PDB entry 8YQZ | electron microscopy, 2.78 A resolution | chains B and E of the 10 polymer chains in the assembly

Chain B:
Protein: DNA-directed RNA polymerase subunit beta
Source organism: African swine fever virus
Notes: EC 2.7.7.6
Reference sequence: A0A2X0RU95 (A0A2X0RU95_ASF); numbering as in UniProt (aligned over 1-1242)
Sequence (1242 residues; numbered 1 to 1242; the number before each row is that of its first residue):
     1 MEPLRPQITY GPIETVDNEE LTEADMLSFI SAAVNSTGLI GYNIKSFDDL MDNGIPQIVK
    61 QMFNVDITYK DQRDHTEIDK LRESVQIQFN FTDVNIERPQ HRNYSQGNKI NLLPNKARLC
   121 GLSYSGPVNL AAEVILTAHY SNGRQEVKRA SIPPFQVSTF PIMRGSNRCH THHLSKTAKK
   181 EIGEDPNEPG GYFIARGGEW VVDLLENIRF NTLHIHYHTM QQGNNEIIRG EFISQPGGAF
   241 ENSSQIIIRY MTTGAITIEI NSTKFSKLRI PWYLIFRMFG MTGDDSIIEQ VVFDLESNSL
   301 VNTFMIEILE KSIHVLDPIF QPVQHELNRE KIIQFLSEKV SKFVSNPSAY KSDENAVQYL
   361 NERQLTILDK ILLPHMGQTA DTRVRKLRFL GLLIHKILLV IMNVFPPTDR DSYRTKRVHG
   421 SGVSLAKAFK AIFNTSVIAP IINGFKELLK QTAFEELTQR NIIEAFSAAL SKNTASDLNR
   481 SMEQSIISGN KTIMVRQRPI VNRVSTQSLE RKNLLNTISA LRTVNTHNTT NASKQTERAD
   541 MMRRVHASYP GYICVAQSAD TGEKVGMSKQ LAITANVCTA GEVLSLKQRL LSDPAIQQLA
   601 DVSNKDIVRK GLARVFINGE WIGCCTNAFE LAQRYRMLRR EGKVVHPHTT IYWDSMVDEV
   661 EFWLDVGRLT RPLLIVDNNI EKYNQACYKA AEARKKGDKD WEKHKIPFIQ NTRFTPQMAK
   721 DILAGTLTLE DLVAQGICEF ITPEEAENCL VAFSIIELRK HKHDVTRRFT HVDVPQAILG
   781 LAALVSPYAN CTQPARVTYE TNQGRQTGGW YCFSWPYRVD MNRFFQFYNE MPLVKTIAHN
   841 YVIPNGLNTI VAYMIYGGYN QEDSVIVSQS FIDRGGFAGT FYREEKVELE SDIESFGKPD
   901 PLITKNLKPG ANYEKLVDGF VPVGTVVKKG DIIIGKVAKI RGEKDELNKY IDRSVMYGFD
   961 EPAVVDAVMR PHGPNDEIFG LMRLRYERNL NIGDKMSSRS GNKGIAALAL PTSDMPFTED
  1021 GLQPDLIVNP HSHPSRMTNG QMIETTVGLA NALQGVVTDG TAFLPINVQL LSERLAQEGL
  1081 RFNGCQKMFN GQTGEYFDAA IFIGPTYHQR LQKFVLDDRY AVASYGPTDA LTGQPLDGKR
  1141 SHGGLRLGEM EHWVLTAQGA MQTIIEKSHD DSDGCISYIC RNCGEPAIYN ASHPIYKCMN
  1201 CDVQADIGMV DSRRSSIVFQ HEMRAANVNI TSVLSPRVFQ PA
Unresolved in the structure: 1-7, 218-224, 490-503, 527-536, 941-948
Ion coordination: Zn2+: C1180, C1183, C1198, C1201

Chain E:
Protein: C147L
Source organism: African swine fever virus
Reference sequence: A0A2X0RTW5 (A0A2X0RTW5_ASF); residues 1-147 here = UniProt positions 1-147
Sequence (147 residues; numbered 1 to 147; the number before each row is that of its first residue):
     1 MADNDNEDLI MDDLVEEYVE TEEENLVDSE EESEDKDEIV ESPSICEGFV QASSQTLVII
    61 PDNERITSNV LTTFEATRLV AVRAQQLAIN GSTMLKKKYS SPIDIAKQEL FNRKIPLLVM
   121 RCIKVTPEGQ KIVEIWNPRE MGIPLLD
Unresolved in the structure: 1-41

How chain B and chain E interact:
Contacting residue pairs - 24 pairs, chain B then chain E:
  Q1158(B) - F74(E)
  Q1162(B) - R78(E)
  Q1162(B) - A81(E)
  R1181(B) - F49(E)
  R1181(B) - Q51(E)
  N1182(B) - F49(E)
  N1182(B) - Q51(E)  hydrogen bond
  C1183(B) - C46(E)  hydrophobic
  C1183(B) - F49(E)
  N1229(B) - I45(E)
  T1231(B) - F49(E)
  V1233(B) - F49(E)  hydrophobic
  P1236(B) - S53(E)
  P1236(B) - Q55(E)
  R1237(B) - S54(E)
  R1237(B) - Q55(E)  hydrogen bond (backbone-backbone)
  V1238(B) - Q55(E)
  V1238(B) - L57(E)  hydrophobic
  F1239(B) - S54(E)
  F1239(B) - Q55(E)  hydrogen bond (backbone-backbone)
  F1239(B) - T56(E)
  F1239(B) - L57(E)  hydrogen bond (backbone-backbone)
  Q1240(B) - L57(E)
  P1241(B) - L57(E)
Other interface residues (no listed pair), chain B (19 interface residues in all): G1159, G1184, N1200, S1232, L1234
Other interface residues (no listed pair), chain E (15 interface residues in all): A52, I59, K131

In short:
The interface between chain B and chain E involves 19 residues on one side and 15 on the other; the contacts
include 4 hydrogen bonds. Among the polar pairs are N1182(B)-Q51(E), R1237(B)-Q55(E) and F1239(B)-Q55(E).
C1180(B), C1183(B), C1198(B) and C1201(B) coordinate Zn2+.
Here chain B is DNA-directed RNA polymerase subunit beta and chain E is C147L, both from African swine fever
virus. Entry 8YQZ (African swine fever virus RNA Polymerase--DNA complex) was determined by electron
microscopy (same publication as 8YQT, 8YQU, 8YQV, 8YQW, 8YQX and 8YQY).
